PDB entry 8R3F | X-ray diffraction, 1.55 A resolution | chains A and B

[Chain A (and B)]
Molecule: Nuclear factor of activated T-cells, cytoplasmic 2
Organism: Homo sapiens
Notes: chain B of this document is another copy of the same molecule, construct and numbering; everything in this record applies to it too
UniProtKB: Q13469 (NFAC2_HUMAN), isoform Q13469-5; residues 575-678 here correspond to UniProt positions 356-459 (UniProt number = residue number - 219)
Sequence (105 residues; each row starts with the number of its first residue):
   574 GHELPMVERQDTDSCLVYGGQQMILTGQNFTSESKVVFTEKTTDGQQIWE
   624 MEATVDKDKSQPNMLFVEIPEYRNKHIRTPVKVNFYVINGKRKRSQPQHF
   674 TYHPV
Unresolved in the structure: 574-575 (chain B: 574-575, 678)
Sequence notes: expression tag (574)
Residues lining bound ligands: XS8 ((4S)-6-fluoranyl-3,4-dihydro-2H-chromen-4-amine): F603, T604, S605, V628, K630, D631, S633, Q634, P635, L638

[Interface between chain A and chain B]
Pairs across the interface - 28 pairs, chain A then chain B:
  K614(A) - E581(B)  salt bridge
  K614(A) - R582(B)  hydrogen bond (backbone-side chain)
  K614(A) - Q601(B)
  T615(A) - R582(B)
  T615(A) - T599(B)
  T616(A) - I597(B)
  T616(A) - T599(B)  hydrogen bond (backbone-side chain)
  T616(A) - M637(B)
  D617(A) - N636(B)
  D617(A) - M637(B)
  G618(A) - T599(B)
  K655(A) - R582(B)
  K655(A) - D586(B)  salt bridge
  N657(A) - E581(B)  hydrogen bond (side chain-backbone)
  S668(A) - M579(B)
  Q669(A) - L577(B)
  Q669(A) - P578(B)  hydrogen bond (side chain-backbone)
  Q669(A) - M579(B)
  Q669(A) - S668(B)
  Q669(A) - Q669(B)  hydrogen bond (side chain-backbone)
  P670(A) - M579(B)
  P670(A) - V580(B)
  P670(A) - E581(B)
  P670(A) - Q669(B)
  Q671(A) - Q669(B)  hydrogen bond
  H672(A) - V580(B)
  H672(A) - E581(B)
  H672(A) - Q671(B)  hydrogen bond
Other interface residues (no listed pair), chain A (16 interface residues in all): V580, T612, E613, R667
Other interface residues (no listed pair), chain B (16 interface residues in all): R667

[In short]
The chain A/chain B interface involves 16 residues from each chain; the contacts include 7 hydrogen bonds and
2 salt bridges. Polar contacts include K614(A)-E581(B), K655(A)-D586(B) and K614(A)-R582(B). Chain A binds
compound XS8.
Both chains are Nuclear factor of activated T-cells, cytoplasmic 2 (Homo sapiens). Entry 8R3F (C-terminal
Rel-homology Domain of NFAT1) was determined by X-ray diffraction, deposited together with 8R07.
